PDB entry 5VS7 | X-ray diffraction, 2.04 A resolution | chains A and P

# Chain A
Molecule: Bromodomain protein, putative
Source organism: Plasmodium falciparum (isolate 3D7)
Notes: fragment: Bromodomain
Reference sequence: Q8IK82 (Q8IK82_PLAF7); residues 2-119 here correspond to UniProt positions 8-125 (UniProt number = residue number + 6)
Sequence (119 residues; each row starts with the number of its first residue):
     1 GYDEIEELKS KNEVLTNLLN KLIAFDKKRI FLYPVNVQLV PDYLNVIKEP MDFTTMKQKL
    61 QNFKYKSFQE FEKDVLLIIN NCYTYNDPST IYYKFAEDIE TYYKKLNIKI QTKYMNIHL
Differences from the reference sequence: expression tag (1)

# Chain P
Molecule: H4K5ac peptide
Sequence (7 residues; numbered 2 to 8; the number before each row is that of its first residue):
     2 GRGKGGK
Not modelled in the structure: 7-8
Modified residues: Lys5 (N(6)-acetyllysine; ALY)

# Interface between chain A and chain P
Pairs across the interface (12):
  Ile30(A) with Lys5(P)
  Val35(A) with Lys5(P)
  Val40(A) with Lys5(P)
  Asp42(A) with Gly2(P); Arg3(P), hydrogen bond (side chain-backbone)
  Cys82(A) with Lys5(P)
  Tyr85(A) with Gly2(P); Arg3(P), hydrogen bond (side chain-backbone); Gly4(P), hydrogen bond (side chain-backbone); Lys5(P)
  Asn86(A) with Lys5(P)
  Tyr92(A) with Lys5(P)
Also at the interface, not in a pair above, chain A (11 interface residues in all): Phe31, Tyr43, Val46
Also at the interface, not in a pair above, chain P (5 interface residues in all): Gly6

# Summary
The interface between chain A and chain P involves 11 residues on one side and 5 on the other; the contacts
include 3 hydrogen bonds. Polar contacts include Asp42(A)-Arg3(P), Tyr85(A)-Arg3(P) and Tyr85(A)-Gly4(P).
Chain A is Bromodomain protein, putative (Plasmodium falciparum (isolate 3D7)) and chain P is H4K5ac peptide;
the structure, Bromodomain of PF3D7_1475600 from Plasmodium falciparum complexed with peptide H4K5ac, was
determined by X-ray diffraction.
